4QLV - chains O and P of the 28 polymer chains in the assembly; structure by X-ray diffraction, 2.90 A resolution.

== Chain O ==
Protein: Proteasome subunit alpha type-2
Source organism: Saccharomyces cerevisiae
Notes: EC 3.4.25.1
UniProtKB: P23639 (PSA2_YEAST); residue numbers follow UniProt; this construct covers 1-250
Sequence (250 residues; numbered 1 to 250; the number before each row is that of its first residue):
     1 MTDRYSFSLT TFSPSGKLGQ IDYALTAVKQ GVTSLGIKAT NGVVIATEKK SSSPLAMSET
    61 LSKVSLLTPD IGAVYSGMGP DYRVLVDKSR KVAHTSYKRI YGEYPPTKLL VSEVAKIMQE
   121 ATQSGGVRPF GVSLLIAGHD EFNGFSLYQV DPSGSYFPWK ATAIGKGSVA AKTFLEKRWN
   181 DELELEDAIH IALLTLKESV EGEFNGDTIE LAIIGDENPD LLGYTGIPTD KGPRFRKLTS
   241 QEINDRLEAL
UniProt features mapped onto this chain:
  - cross-link: K108 (Glycyl lysine isopeptide (Lys-Gly) (interchain with G-Cter in ubiquitin))

== Chain P ==
Protein: Proteasome subunit alpha type-3
Source organism: Saccharomyces cerevisiae
Notes: EC 3.4.25.1
UniProtKB: P23638 (PSA3_YEAST); residues 0-257 here correspond to UniProt positions 1-258 (UniProt number = residue number + 1)
Sequence (258 residues; each row starts with the number of its first residue; numbering starts at 0):
     0 MGSRRYDSRT TIFSPEGRLY QVEYALESIS HAGTAIGIMA SDGIVLAAER KVTSTLLEQD
    60 TSTEKLYKLN DKIAVAVAGL TADAEILINT ARIHAQNYLK TYNEDIPVEI LVRRLSDIKQ
   120 GYTQHGGLRP FGVSFIYAGY DDRYGYQLYT SNPSGNYTGW KAISVGANTS AAQTLLQMDY
   180 KDDMKVDDAI ELALKTLSKT TDSSALTYDR LEFATIRKGA NDGEVYQKIF KPQEIKDILV
   240 KTGITKKDED EEADEDMK
Not modelled in the structure: 0, 245-257
UniProt features mapped onto this chain:
  - cross-link (Glycyl lysine isopeptide (Lys-Gly)): K99 (interchain with G-Cter in ubiquitin), K198 (interchain with G-Cter in ubiquitin), K230 (interchain with G-Cter in ubiquitin)

== Interface between chain O and chain P ==
Pairs across the interface (63; chain O residue first):
  R4(O) with S2(P)
  Y5(O) with S2(P); Y5(P)
  S6(O) with G125(P); L127(P)
  F7(O) with S2(P); Y5(P); D6(P); G126(P)
  S8(O) with G126(P), hydrogen bond (backbone-backbone); L127(P); R128(P), hydrogen bond (side chain-backbone)
  T10(O) with R128(P)
  T11(O) with S7(P); T9(P); Q20(P)
  F12(O) with Q20(P); Y23(P); A24(P), hydrophobic; S27(P); R128(P); P129(P); G131(P)
  S13(O) with Y23(P)
  P14(O) with Y23(P), hydrophobic; E26(P)
  S15(O) with E26(P)
  G16(O) with Y23(P); S27(P), hydrogen bond (backbone-side chain)
  K38(O) with E57(P), salt bridge
  S112(O) with E84(P)
  K116(O) with I85(P)
  Q119(O) with A81(P); D82(P), hydrogen bond; I85(P); R128(P)
  T122(O) with R128(P), hydrogen bond (backbone-side chain)
  Q123(O) with Y121(P); L127(P); R128(P), hydrogen bond (side chain-backbone); F130(P)
  G125(O) with L127(P)
  S153(O) with A81(P)
  G154(O) with A81(P)
  S155(O) with A81(P)
  Y156(O) with E84(P), hydrogen bond
  P158(O) with L56(P); E57(P), hydrogen bond (backbone-backbone); T60(P); S61(P)
  W159(O) with S53(P); L55(P); L56(P); E57(P)
  K160(O) with T54(P); L55(P), hydrogen bond (backbone-backbone); L56(P), hydrogen bond (side chain-backbone); E57(P)
  A161(O) with L55(P)
  L175(O) with L55(P), hydrophobic
  E176(O) with T54(P); L55(P)
  W179(O) with L55(P), hydrophobic
Other interface residues (no listed pair), chain O (35 interface residues in all): L18, S124, Y148, F157, K172
Other interface residues (no listed pair), chain P (31 interface residues in all): H30, L79

== Overview ==
Chain O and chain P form an interface of 35 and 31 residues respectively, with 10 hydrogen bonds and 1 salt
bridge. Among the polar pairs are K38(O)-E57(P), S8(O)-R128(P) and G16(O)-S27(P).
Here chain O is Proteasome subunit alpha type-2 and chain P is Proteasome subunit alpha type-3, both from
Saccharomyces cerevisiae. Entry 4QLV (yCP in complex with tripeptidic epoxyketone inhibitor 17) was determined
by X-ray diffraction (same publication as 4QLQ, 4QLS, 4QLT and 4QLU).
